8IUG - chains C and M of the 37 polymer chains in the assembly; structure by electron microscopy, 2.86 A resolution.

Chain C:
Name: Cytochrome subunit of photosynthetic reaction center
Source organism: Roseiflexus castenholzii
UniProtKB: Q83XC9 (Q83XC9_9CHLR); residue numbers follow UniProt; this construct covers 1-320
Sequence (320 residues; numbered 1 to 320; the number before each row is that of its first residue):
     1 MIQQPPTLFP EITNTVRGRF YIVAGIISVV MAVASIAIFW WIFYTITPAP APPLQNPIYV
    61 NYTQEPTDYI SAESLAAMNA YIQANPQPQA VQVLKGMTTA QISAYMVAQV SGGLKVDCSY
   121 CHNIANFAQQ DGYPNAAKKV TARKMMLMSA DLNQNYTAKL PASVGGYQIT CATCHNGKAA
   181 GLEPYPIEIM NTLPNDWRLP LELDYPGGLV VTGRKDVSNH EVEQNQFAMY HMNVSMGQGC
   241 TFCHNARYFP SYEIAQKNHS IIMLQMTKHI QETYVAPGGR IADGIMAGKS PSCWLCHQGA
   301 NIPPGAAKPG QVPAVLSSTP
Unresolved in the structure: 1-4
Glycans and other covalent adducts: heme c (HEC) linked to C118, C121, C171, C174, C240, C243, C293, C296
Ion coordination: heme c Fe (4 sites), coordinated by H122, H175, H244, H297; Ca2+: M190, L193, N195 (together with phosphatidylglycerol)
Small-molecule neighbours:
  - bacteriochlorophyll a (BCL), molecule 1: F9, I12, I22
  - bacteriochlorophyll a (BCL), molecule 2: I38, W41, I42, I46
  - 2-O-octyl-beta-D-glucopyranose (BGL), molecule 1: E11, I12, T15, R17, G18, Y21, I22
  - 2-O-octyl-beta-D-glucopyranose (BGL), molecule 2: R17, Y21, G25
  - heme c (HEC), molecule 1: I70, M78, Y81, P88, Q89, A90, V91, Q92, V93, L94, T99, I102, S103, M106, V107, V110, S111, L114, V116, D117, Y120, H122, F127, A128, K139, A142, R143, M146
  - heme c (HEC), molecule 2: Y105, V110, L114, Y120, K138, T141, A142, M145, M146, M148, S149, L152, I169, T170, T173, H175, A179, A180, G181, L182, I270, M286, A287, K289
  - heme c (HEC), molecule 3: L152, T157, L160, V164, G165, G166, Y167, Q168, I169, L199, M232, M236, F242, Q256, H259, S260, M263, L264, M266, T267, I270, S292, H297, N301, I302, P303, A306
  - heme c (HEC), molecule 4: Y205, P206, G207, G208, L209, V210, V211, T212, N225, Q226, M229, Y230, M232, N233, M236, G239, H244, F249, P250, Y252, K257, S260, I261, L264
  - gamma-Carotene (U4Z), molecule 1: P6, T7, L8, F9
  - gamma-Carotene (U4Z), molecule 2: V16, R19, F20, V23, A24, I27, S28, M31, A32, S35, I36, F39, W40
  - gamma-Carotene (U4Z), molecule 3: M31, A34, S35, I38

Chain M:
Name: Reaction center protein L chain
Source organism: Roseiflexus castenholzii
UniProtKB: Q83XD0 (Q83XD0_9CHLR); residue numbers follow UniProt; this construct covers 1-641
Sequence (641 residues; each row starts with the number of its first residue):
     1 MSAVPRALPL PSGETLPAEA ISSTGSQAAS AEVIPFSIIE EFYKRPGKTL AARFFGVDPF
    61 DFWIGRFYVG LFGAISIIGI ILGVAFYLYE GVVNEGTLNI LAMRIEPPPV SQGLNVDPAQ
   121 PGFFWFLTMV AATIAFVGWL LRQIDISLKL DMGMEVPIAF GAVVSSWITL QWLRPIAMGA
   181 WGHGFPLGIT HHLDWVSNIG YQYYNFFYNP FHAIGITLLF ASTLFLHMHG SAVLSEAKRN
   241 ISDQNIHVFW RNILGYSIGE IGIHRVAFWT GAASVLFSNL CIFLSGTFVK DWNAFWGFWD
   301 KMPIWNGVGQ GALVAGLSLL GVGLVLGRGR ETPGPIDLHD EEYRDGLEGT IAKPPGHVGW
   361 MQRLLGEGQV GPIYVGLWGV ISFITFFASA FIILVDYGRQ VGWNPIIYLR EFWNLAVYPP
   421 PTEYGLSWNV PWDKGGAWLA ATFFLHISVL TWWARLYTRA KATGVGTQLA WGFASALSLY
   481 FVIYLFHPLA LGNWSAAPGH GFRAILDWTN YVSIHWGNFY YNPFHMLSIF FLLGSTLLLA
   541 MHGATIVATS KWKSEMEFTE MMAEGPGTQR AQLFWRWVMG WNANSYNIHI WAWWFAAFTA
   601 ITGAIGLFLS GTLVPDWYAW GETAKIVAPW PNPDWAQYVF R
Unresolved in the structure: 1-334, 641
Ion coordination: Mn2+: H542, E557, H589 (shared with 2 residues of chain L)
Small-molecule neighbours:
  - bacteriochlorophyll a (BCL), molecule 1: F386, L445, V449, F473, A476, L479, Y480, W508, T509, N510, V512, S513, F519, Y520, H525, S528, I529, L532, T599, G603, G606, L607
  - bacteriochlorophyll a (BCL), molecule 2: T509, Y520, L533
  - bacteriochlorophyll a (BCL), molecule 3: Y520, M526, I529, F530, L533, G534, L537
  - 2-O-octyl-beta-D-glucopyranose (BGL), molecule 1: G425, L426, L489
  - 2-O-octyl-beta-D-glucopyranose (BGL), molecule 2: F486, L489, A490, F608
  - 2-O-octyl-beta-D-glucopyranose (BGL), molecule 3: L613, V614, W620
  - bacteriopheophytin a (BPH), molecule 1: I373, S382, F383, F386, S448, V449, W452, L456, L469, G472, F473, A476, A596, A600
  - bacteriopheophytin a (BPH), molecule 2: F386, S389, I393, L445, Y480, I483, Y484, P498, H500, F502, I505, L506, W508, T509
  - bacteriopheophytin a (BPH), molecule 3: L533, T536, L537, A540, M541, W575, V578, M579
  - Menaquinone 11 (MQE; 2-methyl-3-[(2E,6E,10E,14E,18E,22E,26E,30E,34E,38E)-3,7,11,15,19,23,27,31,35,39,43-undecamethyltetratetraconta-2,6,10,1 4,18,22,26,30,34,38,42-undecaen-1-yl]naphthalene-1,4-dione): L538, M541, H542, T545, T568, A571, Q572, W575, M579, W581, N582, A583, N584, S585, I588, W591, F595

Chain C / chain M interface:
Contacting residue pairs (40):
  T192(C) with R503(M)
  V211(C) with H515(M)
  T212(C) with I514(M); H515(M); G517(M); D616(M)
  G213(C) with H515(M), hydrogen bond (backbone-backbone); P615(M)
  R214(C) with H515(M), hydrogen bond (backbone-side chain)
  K215(C) with G611(M); T612(M)
  V217(C) with H515(M)
  S218(C) with T422(M); N493(M); S495(M), hydrogen bond; A496(M)
  N219(C) with S495(M); W508(M)
  E221(C) with T422(M), hydrogen bond
  V222(C) with Y511(M), hydrophobic; I514(M), hydrophobic
  E223(C) with Y511(M)
  Q226(C) with N510(M); Y511(M); I514(M)
  Q238(C) with V639(M); F640(M), hydrogen bond (side chain-backbone)
  G239(C) with F640(M)
  T241(C) with W635(M), hydrogen bond (backbone-side chain); Y638(M), hydrogen bond (side chain-backbone)
  H244(C) with W635(M)
  N245(C) with W630(M); W635(M)
  R247(C) with N518(M), hydrogen bond (backbone-side chain); Y618(M); A628(M), hydrogen bond (side chain-backbone); P629(M), hydrogen bond (side chain-backbone); W630(M)
  Y248(C) with D616(M); Y618(M), hydrophobic
Other interface residues (no listed pair), chain C (26 interface residues in all): H220, G237, F242, F249, E253, I254
Other interface residues (no listed pair), chain M (30 interface residues in all): P421, V512, W516, Y521, V627, P633

In short:
Chain C and chain M form an interface of 26 and 30 residues respectively; the contacts include 10 hydrogen
bonds. Polar pairs include R214(C)-H515(M), S218(C)-S495(M) and E221(C)-T422(M). Ligands of chain C: 3 copies
of gamma-Carotene, bacteriochlorophyll a and 2-O-octyl-beta-D-glucopyranose.
Chain C is Cytochrome subunit of photosynthetic reaction center and chain M is Reaction center protein L
chain, both from Roseiflexus castenholzii; the structure, Cryo-EM structure of the RC-LH core complex from
roseiflexus castenholzii, was determined by electron microscopy, deposited together with 8IUN.
